PDB entry 6PSQ | electron microscopy, 3.40 A resolution | chains J and K of the 10 polymer chains in the assembly

# Chain J
Protein: DNA-directed RNA polymerase subunit beta'
Source organism: Escherichia coli
Notes: EC 2.7.7.6
UniProt: P0A8T7 (RPOC_ECOLI); residue numbers follow UniProt; this construct covers 2-1407
Amino-acid sequence (1430 residues; each row starts with the number of its first residue):
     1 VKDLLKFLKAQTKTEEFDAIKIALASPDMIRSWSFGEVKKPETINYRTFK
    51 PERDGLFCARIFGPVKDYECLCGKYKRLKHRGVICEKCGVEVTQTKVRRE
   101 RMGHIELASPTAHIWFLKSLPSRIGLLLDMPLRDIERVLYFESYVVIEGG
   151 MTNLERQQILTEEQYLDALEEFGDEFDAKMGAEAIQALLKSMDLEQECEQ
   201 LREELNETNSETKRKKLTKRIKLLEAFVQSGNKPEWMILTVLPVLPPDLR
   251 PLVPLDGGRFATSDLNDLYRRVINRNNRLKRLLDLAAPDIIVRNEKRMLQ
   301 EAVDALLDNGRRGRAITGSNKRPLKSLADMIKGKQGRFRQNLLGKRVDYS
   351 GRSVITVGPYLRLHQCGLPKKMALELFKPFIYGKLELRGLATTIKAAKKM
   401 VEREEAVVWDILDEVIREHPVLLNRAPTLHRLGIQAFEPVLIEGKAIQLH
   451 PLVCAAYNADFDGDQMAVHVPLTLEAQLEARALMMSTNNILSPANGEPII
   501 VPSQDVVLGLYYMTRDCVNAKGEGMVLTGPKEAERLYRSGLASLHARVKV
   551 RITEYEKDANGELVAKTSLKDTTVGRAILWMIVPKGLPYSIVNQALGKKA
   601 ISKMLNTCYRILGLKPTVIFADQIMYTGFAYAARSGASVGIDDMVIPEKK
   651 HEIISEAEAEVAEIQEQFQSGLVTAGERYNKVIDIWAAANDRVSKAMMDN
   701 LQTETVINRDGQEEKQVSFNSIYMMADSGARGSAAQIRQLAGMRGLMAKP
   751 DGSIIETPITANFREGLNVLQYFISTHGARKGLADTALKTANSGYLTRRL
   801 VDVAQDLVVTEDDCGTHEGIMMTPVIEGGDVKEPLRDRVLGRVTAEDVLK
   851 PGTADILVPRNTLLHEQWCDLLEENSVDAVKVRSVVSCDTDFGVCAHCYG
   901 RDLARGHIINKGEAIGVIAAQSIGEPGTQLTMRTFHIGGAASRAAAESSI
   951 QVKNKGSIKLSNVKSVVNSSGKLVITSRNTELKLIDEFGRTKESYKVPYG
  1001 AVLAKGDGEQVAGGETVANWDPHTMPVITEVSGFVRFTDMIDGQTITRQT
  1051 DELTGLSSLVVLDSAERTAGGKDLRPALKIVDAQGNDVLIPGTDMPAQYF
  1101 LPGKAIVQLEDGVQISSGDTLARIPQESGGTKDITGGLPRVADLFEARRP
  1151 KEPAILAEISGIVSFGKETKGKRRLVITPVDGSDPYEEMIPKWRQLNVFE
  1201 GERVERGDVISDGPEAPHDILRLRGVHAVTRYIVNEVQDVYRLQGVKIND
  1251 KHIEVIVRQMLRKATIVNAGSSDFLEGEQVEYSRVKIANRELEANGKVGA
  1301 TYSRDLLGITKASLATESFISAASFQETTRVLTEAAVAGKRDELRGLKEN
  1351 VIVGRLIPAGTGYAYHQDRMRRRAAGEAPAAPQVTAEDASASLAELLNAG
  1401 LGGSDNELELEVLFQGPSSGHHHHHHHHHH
Disordered / not traced: 1-15, 938-947, 1127-1131, 1376-1430
Sequence notes: expression tag (1, 1408-1430)
Ion coordination: Zn2+ site 1: C70, C72, C85, C88; Mg2+: D460, D462, D464; Zn2+ site 2: C814, C888, C895, C898
Small-molecule neighbours:
  - chapso (1N7), molecule 1: L255, D256, R259
  - chapso (1N7), molecule 2: F935, I937, L1243, Q1244
Curated features (UniProtKB/Swiss-Prot):
  - binding site (Zn(2+)): C70, C72, C85, C88, C814, C888, C895, C898
  - binding site (Mg(2+)): D460, D462, D464
  - modified residue: K983 (N6-acetyllysine)
From the paper describing this entry:
  - binding site for the 85-nt DNA strand: Y46, R47

# Chain K
Protein: DNA-directed RNA polymerase subunit omega
Source organism: Escherichia coli
Notes: EC 2.7.7.6
UniProt: P0A802 (RPOZ_ECO57); numbering as in UniProt (aligned over 1-91)
Amino-acid sequence (91 residues; numbered 1 to 91; the number before each row is that of its first residue):
     1 MARVTVQDAVEKIGNRFDLVLVAARRARQMQVGGKDPLVPEENDKTTVIA
    51 LREIEEGLINNQILDVRERQEQQEQEAAELQAVTAIAEGRR
Disordered / not traced: 1, 77-91

# How chain J and chain K interact
Pairs across the interface - 47 pairs, chain J then chain K:
  E414(J) with K45(K), hydrogen bond (backbone-side chain)
  V415(J) with K45(K)
  R417(J) with N43(K), hydrogen bond (side chain-backbone)
  E418(J) with A2(K), hydrogen bond (side chain-backbone); R3(K); D44(K); K45(K); V48(K)
  E438(J) with A2(K)
  L474(J) with R28(K); Q31(K)
  E475(J) with R28(K), salt bridge
  Q477(J) with T47(K), hydrogen bond
  L478(J) with V20(K); A23(K), hydrophobic; A24(K); T47(K); L51(K), hydrophobic
  E479(J) with V20(K)
  R481(J) with R3(K), hydrogen bond (side chain-backbone); V6(K); V48(K); L51(K)
  A482(J) with V6(K); R16(K), hydrogen bond (backbone-side chain); V20(K), hydrophobic
  L483(J) with R16(K); F17(K), hydrophobic; V20(K), hydrophobic
  T487(J) with V4(K), hydrogen bond (side chain-backbone); T5(K)
  N488(J) with V4(K); T5(K); V6(K)
  L614(J) with T5(K); Q7(K)
  K615(J) with T5(K); Q7(K); D8(K), salt bridge
  R905(J) with R16(K)
  N910(J) with N15(K)
  K911(J) with F17(K)
  G912(J) with F17(K)
  E913(J) with F17(K)
  G1360(J) with F17(K)
  T1361(J) with L21(K)
  A1364(J) with L21(K), hydrophobic
Interface residues without a listed pair, chain J (29 interface residues in all): H364, H419, M485, H907
Interface residues without a listed pair, chain K (25 interface residues in all): L19, A27, E42

# Summary
29 residues of chain J and 25 residues of chain K are in contact; the contacts include 7 hydrogen bonds and 2
salt bridges. Among the polar pairs are E475(J)-R28(K), K615(J)-D8(K) and E414(J)-K45(K). Ligands of chain J:
chapso. The paper reports a binding site for the 85-nt DNA strand at Y46(J) and R47(J).
Chain J is DNA-directed RNA polymerase subunit beta' and chain K is DNA-directed RNA polymerase subunit omega,
both from Escherichia coli; the structure, Escherichia coli RNA polymerase closed complex (TRPc) with TraR and
rpsT P2 promoter, was determined by electron microscopy, deposited together with 6PSR, 6PSS, 6PST, 6PSU, 6PSV
and 6PSW.
